Entry 9C0S (electron microscopy, 3.20 A resolution); this record covers chains A and C of the 5 polymer chains in the assembly.

[Chain A]
Name: Acetyl-CoA decarbonylase/synthase complex subunit alpha 2
Organism: Methanosarcina thermophila
Notes: EC 1.2.7.4
UniProtKB: Q9C4Z4 (ACDA2_METTE); residue numbers follow UniProt; this construct covers 1-803
Amino-acid sequence (803 residues; each row starts with the number of its first residue):
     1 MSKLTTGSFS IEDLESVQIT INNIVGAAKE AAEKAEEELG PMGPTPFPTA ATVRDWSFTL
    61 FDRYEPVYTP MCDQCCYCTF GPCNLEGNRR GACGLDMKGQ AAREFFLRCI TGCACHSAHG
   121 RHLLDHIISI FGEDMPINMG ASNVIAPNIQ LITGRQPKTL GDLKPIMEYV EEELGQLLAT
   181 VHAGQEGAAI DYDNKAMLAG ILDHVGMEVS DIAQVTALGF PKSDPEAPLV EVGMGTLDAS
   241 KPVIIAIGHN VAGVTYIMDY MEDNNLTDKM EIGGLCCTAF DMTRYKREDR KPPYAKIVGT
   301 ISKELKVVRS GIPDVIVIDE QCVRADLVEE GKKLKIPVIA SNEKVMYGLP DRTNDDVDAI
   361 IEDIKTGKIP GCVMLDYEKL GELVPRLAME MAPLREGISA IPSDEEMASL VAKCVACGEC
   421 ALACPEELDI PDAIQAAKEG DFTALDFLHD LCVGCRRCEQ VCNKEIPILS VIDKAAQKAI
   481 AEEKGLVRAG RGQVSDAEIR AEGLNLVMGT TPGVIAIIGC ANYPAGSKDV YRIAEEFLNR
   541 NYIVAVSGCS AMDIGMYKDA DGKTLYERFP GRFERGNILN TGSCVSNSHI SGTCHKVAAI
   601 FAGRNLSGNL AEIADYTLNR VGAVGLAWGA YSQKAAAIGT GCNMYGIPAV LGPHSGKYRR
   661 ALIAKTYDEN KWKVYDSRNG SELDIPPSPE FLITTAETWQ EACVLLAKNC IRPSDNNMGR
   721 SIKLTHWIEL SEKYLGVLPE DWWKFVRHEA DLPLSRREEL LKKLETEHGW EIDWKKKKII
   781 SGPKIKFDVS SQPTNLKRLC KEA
Not modelled in the structure: 1-39, 802-803
Metal / ion sites: 3Fe-4S cluster Fe: C72 (shared with 2 residues of chain B); 4Fe-4S cluster Fe site 1: C72 (shared with 2 residues of chain B); 4Fe-4S cluster Fe site 2: C75, C78, C83, C93; Fe(3)-Ni(1)-S(4) cluster Fe: H249, C277, C322, C520, C549, C584; 4Fe-4S cluster Fe site 3: C414, C417, C420, C462; 4Fe-4S cluster Fe site 4: C424, C452, C455, C458
Ligand contacts:
  - carbon monoxide (CMO): G503, L504, V507, F601
  - 3Fe-4S cluster / 4Fe-4S cluster: C72, Q74, C75, C76, E104
  - Fe(3)-Ni(1)-S(4) cluster (RQM): H249, C276, C277, I301, C322, G519, C520, G548, C549, C584, Y631, S632, K634
  - 4Fe-4S cluster (SF4), molecule 1: C75, Y77, C78, F80, G81, C83, L85, G91, A92, C93, R103, A183
  - 4Fe-4S cluster (SF4), molecule 2: C414, V415, A416, C417, G418, E419, C420, P431, V461, C462, N463, K464, I466, I468
  - 4Fe-4S cluster (SF4), molecule 3: A423, C424, P425, E426, L428, I430, C452, V453, G454, C455, R456, R457, C458, L469, I472
From the paper describing this entry:
  - binding site for carbon monoxide: L504, V507, F601

[Chain C]
Name: Acetyl-CoA decarbonylase/synthase complex subunit epsilon 2
Organism: Methanosarcina thermophila
UniProtKB: Q9C4Z3 (ACDE2_METTE); residue numbers follow UniProt; this construct covers 1-170
Amino-acid sequence (170 residues; numbered 1 to 170; the number before each row is that of its first residue):
     1 MVDTTKNTKL FTSYGVKTSK AITTEVAAKL ISKAKRPLFV VGTGVLDPEL LDRAVKIAKA
    61 KNIPIAATGS SMPGFVDKDV NAKYINLHQL GFYLTDPDWP GLDGNGNYDT IILLGHKKYY
   121 INQVLSAVKN FSDVKSISID RNYIQNATMS FGNLSKADHI AALDEVIDLL
Not modelled in the structure: 1

[Chain A / chain C interface]
Contacting residue pairs (73; chain A residue first):
  E65(A) with F92(C)
  V67(A) with F92(C), hydrophobic
  Y68(A) with A127(C); F131(C)
  T69(A) with H88(C); Q123(C), hydrogen bond (backbone-side chain); A127(C)
  P70(A) with Y14(C); Q123(C); S126(C), hydrogen bond (backbone-side chain)
  M71(A) with Q123(C)
  C72(A) with Y14(C)
  D73(A) with Y14(C), hydrogen bond (backbone-backbone); K129(C), salt bridge
  Q74(A) with G15(C)
  E86(A) with K17(C); K129(C); N130(C)
  G87(A) with N130(C), hydrogen bond (backbone-side chain)
  M97(A) with N130(C); F131(C), hydrophobic
  K98(A) with F131(C)
  E419(A) with K9(C), salt bridge
  L422(A) with K9(C); L10(C); F11(C); K118(C); N153(C)
  A423(A) with F11(C), hydrophobic
  P425(A) with Y119(C)
  E426(A) with K117(C)
  E427(A) with K117(C); K118(C), hydrogen bond (side chain-backbone); Y119(C)
  R457(A) with F11(C)
  P524(A) with Y119(C)
  P653(A) with Y120(C)
  H654(A) with Y119(C)
  G656(A) with Q123(C), hydrogen bond (backbone-side chain)
  K657(A) with Y119(C); Q123(C)
  A661(A) with H88(C)
  I663(A) with H88(C); Q89(C); F92(C)
  A664(A) with Y93(C), hydrogen bond (backbone-side chain)
  K665(A) with F92(C); Y93(C); D96(C)
  T666(A) with Y93(C), hydrogen bond (backbone-side chain)
  Y667(A) with Y93(C), hydrophobic; D96(C), hydrogen bond; W99(C); P100(C)
  T694(A) with N86(C)
  T695(A) with N86(C), hydrogen bond (backbone-side chain); H88(C), hydrogen bond; Y120(C), hydrogen bond
  E697(A) with T43(C), hydrogen bond; H116(C); Y120(C)
  T698(A) with T43(C); S70(C), hydrogen bond
  Q700(A) with S70(C), hydrogen bond
  E701(A) with G69(C); Y84(C), hydrogen bond; N86(C)
  L735(A) with G69(C); M72(C); P73(C)
  G736(A) with P73(C); V76(C)
  V737(A) with V76(C), hydrophobic
Interface residues without a listed pair, chain A (47 interface residues in all): N84, N88, C417, D432, A696, L705, Y734
Interface residues without a listed pair, chain C (35 interface residues in all): V16, K156

[Overview]
The interface between chain A and chain C involves 47 residues on one side and 35 on the other, with 16
hydrogen bonds and 2 salt bridges. Polar pairs include D73(A)-K129(C), E419(A)-K9(C) and T69(A)-Q123(C). The
paper reports a binding site for carbon monoxide at L504(A), V507(A) and F601(A).
Here chain A is Acetyl-CoA decarbonylase/synthase complex subunit alpha 2 and chain C is Acetyl-CoA
decarbonylase/synthase complex subunit epsilon 2, both from Methanosarcina thermophila. Entry 9C0S (Carbon
monoxide dehydrogenase/acetyl-CoA synthase (CODH/ACS) pentamer from Methanosarcina thermophila) was determined
by electron microscopy (same publication as 9C0Q, 9C0R and 9C0T).
